7BYQ - chains B and D of the 4 polymer chains in the assembly; structure by X-ray diffraction, 1.96 A resolution.

== Chain B (and D) ==
Protein: Metallo-beta-lactamase PNGM-1
Organism: uncultured bacterium
Notes: EC 3.5.2.6; chain D of this document is another copy of the same molecule, construct and numbering; everything in this record applies to it too
UniProt: A0A2U8UYM6 (A0A2U8UYM6_9BACT); numbering as in UniProt (aligned over 2-373)
Amino-acid sequence (372 residues; numbered 2 to 373; the number before each row is that of its first residue):
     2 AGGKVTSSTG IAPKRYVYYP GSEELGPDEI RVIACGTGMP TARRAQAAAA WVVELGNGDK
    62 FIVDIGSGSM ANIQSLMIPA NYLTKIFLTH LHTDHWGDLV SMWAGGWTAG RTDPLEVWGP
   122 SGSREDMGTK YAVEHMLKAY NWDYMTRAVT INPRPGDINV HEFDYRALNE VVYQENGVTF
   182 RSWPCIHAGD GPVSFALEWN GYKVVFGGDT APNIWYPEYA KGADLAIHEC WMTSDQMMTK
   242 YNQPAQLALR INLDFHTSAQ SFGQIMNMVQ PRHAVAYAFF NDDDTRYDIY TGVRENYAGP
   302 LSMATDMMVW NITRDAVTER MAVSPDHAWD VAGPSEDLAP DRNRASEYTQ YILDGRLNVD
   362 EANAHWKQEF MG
Not modelled in the structure: 334-345 (chain D: 336-345)
Sequence notes: engineered mutation A279 (His in A0A2U8UYM6)
Bound ions: Zn2+: H91, H93, H188, D210
From the paper describing this entry:
  - mutagenesis - H279A: decreased binding to Zn2+

== Chain B / chain D interface ==
Pairs across the interface - 24 pairs, chain B then chain D:
  A2(B) - K241(D)
  K241(B) - A2(D)  hydrogen bond (backbone-backbone)
  N282(B) - Y288(D)
  D284(B) - T306(D)
  D284(B) - M309(D)
  D284(B) - M322(D)
  R287(B) - R287(D)
  R287(B) - Y288(D)  hydrogen bond
  Y288(B) - N282(D)
  Y288(B) - R287(D)
  Y288(B) - Y288(D)  hydrophobic
  Y288(B) - Y291(D)
  Y288(B) - M304(D)  hydrophobic
  D289(B) - Y291(D)
  Y291(B) - Y288(D)  hydrophobic
  Y291(B) - D289(D)
  Y291(B) - T292(D)
  T292(B) - Y291(D)
  M304(B) - Y288(D)
  T306(B) - D284(D)
  M309(B) - D284(D)
  E320(B) - D284(D)
  E320(B) - D285(D)
  M322(B) - D284(D)
Also at the interface, not in a pair above, chain B (15 interface residues in all): D285
Also at the interface, not in a pair above, chain D (15 interface residues in all): E320

== Summary ==
The chain B/chain D interface involves 15 residues from each chain, with 2 hydrogen bonds. Polar contacts
include R287(B)-Y288(D) and K241(B)-A2(D). H91(B), H93(B), H188(B) and D210(B) coordinate Zn2+. The paper
reports that H279A of chain B reduces binding to Zn2+.
Both chains are Metallo-beta-lactamase PNGM-1 (uncultured bacterium). Entry 7BYQ (The mutant variant of
PNGM-1. H279A was substituted for alanine to study metal coordination) was determined by X-ray diffraction
(same publication as 7WI1, 7BZ1, 7BZ3, 7BZ4 and 7BZI).
